2V0V - chain A; structure by X-ray diffraction, 2.40 A resolution.

# Chain A
Protein: Orphan nuclear receptor NR1D2
Source organism: Homo sapiens
Notes: fragment: ligand-binding domain, residues 386-579
UniProtKB: Q14995 (NR1D2_HUMAN); residues 386-579 here = UniProt positions 386-579
Chain sequence (194 residues; row label = number of the first residue in the row):
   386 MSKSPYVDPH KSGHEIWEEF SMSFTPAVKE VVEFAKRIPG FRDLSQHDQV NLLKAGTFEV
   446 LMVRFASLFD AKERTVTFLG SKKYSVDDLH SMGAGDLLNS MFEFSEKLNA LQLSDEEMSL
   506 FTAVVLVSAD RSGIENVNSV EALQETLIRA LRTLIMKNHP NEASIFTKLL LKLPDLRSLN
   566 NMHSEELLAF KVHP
Not modelled in the structure: 386-395, 577-579
Swiss-Prot annotation at these positions:
  - binding site (heme): H568

# Overview
UniProt lists heme-binding residue H568.
Chain A is Orphan nuclear receptor NR1D2 (Homo sapiens); the structure, Crystal Structure of Rev-Erb beta, was
determined by X-ray diffraction (same publication as 2V7C).
